5G42 - chains A and C; structure by X-ray diffraction, 1.72 A resolution.

== Chain A ==
Protein: Nuclear receptor ror-gamma
From: Homo sapiens
Notes: fragment: ligand binding domain, residues 265-507
UniProtKB: P51449 (RORG_HUMAN); residues 265-507 here = UniProt positions 265-507
Chain sequence (266 residues; numbered 244 to 509; the number before each row is that of its first residue):
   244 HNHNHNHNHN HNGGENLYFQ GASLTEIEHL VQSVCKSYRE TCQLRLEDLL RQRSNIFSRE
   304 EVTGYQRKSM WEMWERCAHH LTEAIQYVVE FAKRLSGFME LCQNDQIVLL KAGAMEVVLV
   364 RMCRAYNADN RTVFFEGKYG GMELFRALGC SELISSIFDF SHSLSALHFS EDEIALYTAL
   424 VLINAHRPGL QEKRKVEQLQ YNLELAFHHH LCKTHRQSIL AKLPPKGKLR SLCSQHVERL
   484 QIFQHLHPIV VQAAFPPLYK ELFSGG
Disordered / not traced: 244-257
Differences from the reference sequence: expression tag (244-264, 508-509)
Bound ions: Na+: Cys366, Tyr369, Ser408
Small-molecule neighbours: 5-chloranyl-2,3-dihydroindole-1-carboxamide (4TU): Cys320, His323, Leu324, Val376, Phe377, Phe378, Phe388, Leu391, Ile397
UniProt features mapped onto this chain:
  - motif: Leu501 to Phe506 (AF-2)
  - mutagenesis: Ala327 (A327F: Completely abolishes transcriptional activity), Phe378 (F378Q: Completely abolishes transcriptional activity), Ile397 (I397N: Nearly abolishes transcriptional activity)

== Chain C ==
Protein: RORG
From: Homo sapiens
Chain sequence (10 residues; row label = number of the first residue in the row):
   688 KILHRLLQDS

== Interface between chain A and chain C ==
Residue-residue contacts (18):
  Lys336(A) with Leu693(C), hydrogen bond (side chain-backbone); Leu694(C); Asp696(C), hydrogen bond (side chain-backbone)
  Phe341(A) with Leu694(C), hydrophobic
  Met342(A) with Leu694(C)
  Gln346(A) with His691(C); Gln695(C), hydrogen bond
  Gln349(A) with Leu694(C)
  Ile350(A) with His691(C); Leu694(C), hydrophobic
  Leu353(A) with Leu694(C), hydrophobic
  Pro500(A) with Ile689(C), hydrophobic
  Leu501(A) with Leu690(C), hydrophobic; Leu693(C), hydrophobic
  Glu504(A) with Lys688(C), hydrogen bond (side chain-backbone); Ile689(C), hydrogen bond (side chain-backbone); Leu690(C), hydrogen bond (side chain-backbone)
  Leu505(A) with Leu690(C), hydrophobic
Interface residues without a listed pair, chain A (13 interface residues in all): Val332, Lys354
Interface residues without a listed pair, chain C (9 interface residues in all): Ser697

== Overview ==
13 residues of chain A and 9 residues of chain C are in contact, with 6 hydrogen bonds. Polar contacts include
Lys336(A)-Leu693(C), Lys336(A)-Asp696(C) and Gln346(A)-Gln695(C). Bound to chain A:
5-chloranyl-2,3-dihydroindole-1-carboxamide. Curated annotation (UniProt) lists 3 mutagenesis sites on chain
A.
Chain A is Nuclear receptor ror-gamma and chain C is RORG, both from Homo sapiens; the structure, Ligand
complex of RORg LBD, was determined by X-ray diffraction, deposited together with 5G43, 5G44, 5G45 and 5G46.
